PDB entry 3JXY | X-ray diffraction, 1.50 A resolution | chains A and C of the 3 polymer chains in the assembly

== Chain A ==
Protein: alkylpurine DNA glycosylase AlkD
From: Bacillus cereus
UniProt: Q816E8 (Q816E8_BACCR); residues 1-231 here = UniProt positions 1-231
Sequence (232 residues; each row starts with the number of its first residue; numbering starts at 0):
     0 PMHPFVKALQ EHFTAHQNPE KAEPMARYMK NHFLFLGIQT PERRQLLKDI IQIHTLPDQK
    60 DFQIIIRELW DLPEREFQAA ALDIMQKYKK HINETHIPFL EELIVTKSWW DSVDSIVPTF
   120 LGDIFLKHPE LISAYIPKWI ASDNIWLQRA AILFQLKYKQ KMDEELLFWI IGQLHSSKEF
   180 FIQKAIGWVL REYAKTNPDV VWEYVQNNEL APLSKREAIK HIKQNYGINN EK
Disordered / not traced: 231
Construct notes: expression tag (0)
Reported in the primary citation:
  - binding site for the 12-nt DNA strand (chain C): Asp113, Arg148, Arg190
  - contacts within the chain: Asp113-Arg148
  - mutagenesis - D113N, R148A: decreased catalytic activity on 7mG (citing earlier work)
  - catalytic residues: Asp113, Arg148

== Chain C ==
Molecule: 12-nt DNA strand
Sequence (12 nucleotides; row label = number of the first residue in the row):
     1 CCCGTTAGTC CG

== How chain A and chain C interact ==
Pairs across the interface - 20 pairs, chain A then chain C:
  Tyr27(A) - DT6(C)  base contact
  Tyr27(A) - DA7(C)  hydrogen bond to the base
  Tyr27(A) - DG8(C)  sugar contact
  Lys29(A) - DG8(C)  salt bridge to the phosphate
  Trp109(A) - DT6(C)  base contact
  Trp109(A) - DA7(C)  hydrogen bond to the phosphate
  Asp113(A) - DT6(C)  sugar contact
  Arg148(A) - DT6(C)  hydrogen bond to the phosphate
  Arg148(A) - DA7(C)  salt bridge to the phosphate
  Phe179(A) - DA7(C)  sugar contact
  Phe180(A) - DA7(C)  phosphate contact
  Lys183(A) - DT6(C)  phosphate contact
  Lys183(A) - DA7(C)  salt bridge to the phosphate
  Trp187(A) - DT5(C)  phosphate contact
  Trp187(A) - DT6(C)  sugar contact
  Arg190(A) - DT5(C)  salt bridge to the phosphate
  Arg190(A) - DT6(C)  salt bridge to the phosphate
  Lys194(A) - DG4(C)  hydrogen bond to the phosphate
  Lys194(A) - DT5(C)  salt bridge to the phosphate
  His220(A) - DT5(C)  salt bridge to the phosphate
Other interface residues (no listed pair), chain A (14 interface residues in all): Trp108, Glu191
Other interface residues (no listed pair), chain C (6 interface residues in all): DT9

== In short ==
Chain A and chain C form an interface of 14 and 6 residues respectively; the contacts include 4 hydrogen bonds
and 7 salt bridges. Polar contacts include Tyr27(A)-DA7(C), Trp109(A)-DA7(C) and Arg148(A)-DT6(C). From the
paper: catalytic residues Asp113(A) and Arg148(A); D113N and R148A of chain A reduce catalytic activity on
7mG.
Here chain A is alkylpurine DNA glycosylase AlkD (Bacillus cereus) and chain C is a 12-nt DNA strand. Entry
3JXY (Bacillus cereus Alkylpurine DNA Glycosylase AlkD Bound to DNA Containing a GT Mismatch) was determined
by X-ray diffraction (same publication as 3JX7, 3JXZ and 3JY1).
